8U1D - chains A and J of the 3 polymer chains in the assembly; structure by electron microscopy, 4.25 A resolution (low resolution: residue-level contacts below are approximate; hydrogen-bond / salt-bridge calls are withheld).

[Chain A]
Protein: Envelope glycoprotein gp120
From: Human immunodeficiency virus 1
Sequence (647 residues; each row starts with the number of its first residue; note: 12 numbers in that range are skipped by the numbering (no residue carries them; nothing is unmodelled there)):
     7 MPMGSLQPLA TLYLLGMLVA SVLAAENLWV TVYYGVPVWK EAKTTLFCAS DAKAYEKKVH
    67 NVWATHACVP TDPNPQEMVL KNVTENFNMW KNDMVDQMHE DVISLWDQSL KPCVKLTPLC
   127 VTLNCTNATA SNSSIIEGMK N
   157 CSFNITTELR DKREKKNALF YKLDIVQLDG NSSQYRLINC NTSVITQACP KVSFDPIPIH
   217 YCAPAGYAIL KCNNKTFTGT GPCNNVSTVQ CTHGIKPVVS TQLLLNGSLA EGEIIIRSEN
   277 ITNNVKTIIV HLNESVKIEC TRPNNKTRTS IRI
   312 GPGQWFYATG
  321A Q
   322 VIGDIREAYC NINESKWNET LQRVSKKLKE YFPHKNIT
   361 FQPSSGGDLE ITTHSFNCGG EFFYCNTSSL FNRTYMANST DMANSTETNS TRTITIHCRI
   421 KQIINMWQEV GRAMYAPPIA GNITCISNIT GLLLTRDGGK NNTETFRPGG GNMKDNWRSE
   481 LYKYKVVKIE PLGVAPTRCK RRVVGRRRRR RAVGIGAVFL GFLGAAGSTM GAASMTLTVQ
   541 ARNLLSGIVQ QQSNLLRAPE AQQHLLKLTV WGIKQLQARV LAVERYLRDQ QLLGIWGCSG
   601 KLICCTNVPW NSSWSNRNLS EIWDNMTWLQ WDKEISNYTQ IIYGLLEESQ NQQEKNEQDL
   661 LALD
Disordered / not traced: 7-45, 399-408, 488-664
Cystine bridges: Cys119-Cys205, Cys126-Cys196, Cys131-Cys157, Cys228-Cys239, Cys296-Cys331, Cys378-Cys445, Cys385-Cys418
Covalent attachments: N-acetylglucosamine (NAG) linked to Asn386

[Chain J]
Protein: DH1285 Light Chain
From: Macaca mulatta
Sequence (233 residues; each row starts with the number of its first residue; numbers below 1 keep their minus sign (Met-18 is residue -18)):
   -18 MGWSCIILFL VATATGVHAD IQMTQSPSSL SASVGDTVTI TCRASQDINN HLSWYQQKPG
    42 RAPKALIYSA SSLETGVPSR FSGSGSGTDY TLTISSLQPE DFATYYCQHY STSPYTFGRG
   102 TKVDIKRAVA APSVFIFPPS EDQVKSGTVS VVCLLNNFYP REASVKWKVD GVLKTGNSQE
   162 SVTEQDSKDN TYSLSSTLTL SSTDYQSHNV YACEVTHQGL SSPVTKSFNR GEC
Disordered / not traced: -18 to 0, 108-214
Cystine bridges: Cys23-Cys88

[Interface between chain A and chain J]
Pairs across the interface (6):
  Thr278(A) - His32(J)
  Asn279(A) - His32(J)
  Asn280(A) - His32(J)
  Asn280(A) - Tyr91(J)
  Gly458(A) - Thr93(J)
  Gly458(A) - Ser94(J)
Interface residues without a listed pair, chain A (6 interface residues in all): Gly459, Lys460
Interface residues without a listed pair, chain J (5 interface residues in all): Asp1

[Summary]
Chain A and chain J form an interface of 6 and 5 residues respectively. N-acetylglucosamine is covalently
linked to Asn386(A).
Chain A is Envelope glycoprotein gp120 (Human immunodeficiency virus 1) and chain J is DH1285 Light Chain
(Macaca mulatta); the structure, Cryo-EM structure of vaccine-elicited CD4 binding site antibody DH1285 bound
to HIV-1 CH505TFchim.6R.SOSIP.664v4.1 Env Local Refinement, was determined by electron microscopy.
